8HDW - chains O and m of the 30 polymer chains in the assembly; structure by electron microscopy, 3.00 A resolution.

== Chain O ==
Protein: Pam3 sheath protein
From: uncultured cyanophage
Chain sequence (384 residues; row label = number of the first residue in the row):
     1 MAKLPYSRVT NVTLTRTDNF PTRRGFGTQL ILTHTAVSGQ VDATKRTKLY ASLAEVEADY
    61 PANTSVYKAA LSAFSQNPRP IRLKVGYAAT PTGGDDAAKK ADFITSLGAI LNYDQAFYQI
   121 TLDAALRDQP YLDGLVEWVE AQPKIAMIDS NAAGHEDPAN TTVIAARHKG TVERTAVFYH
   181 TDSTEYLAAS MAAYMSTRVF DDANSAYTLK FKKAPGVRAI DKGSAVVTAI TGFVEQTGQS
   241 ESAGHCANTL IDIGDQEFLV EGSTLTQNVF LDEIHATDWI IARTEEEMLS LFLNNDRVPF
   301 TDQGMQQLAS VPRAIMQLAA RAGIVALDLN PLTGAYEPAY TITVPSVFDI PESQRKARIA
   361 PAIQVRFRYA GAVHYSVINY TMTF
Disordered / not traced: 1-2

== Chain m ==
Protein: pam3 tube
From: uncultured cyanophage
Chain sequence (142 residues; each row starts with the number of its first residue):
     1 MAMKAYSMLN VTATLDGRRV IGLMDGDDAI TTSPGVDVGT MLVGADGSWL FSQTADKSAT
    61 VVIKLKPNSP THRQLTEKWM AQRAGRLVGF PFDFIDSASN EGGTGAEFFI QKAPDDSKGN
   121 NAVVREWTIV TGEWTPTIPT LL

== How chain O and chain m interact ==
Contacting residue pairs (21):
  Leu-291(O) with Gly-17(m)
  Asn-294(O) with Asp-16(m)
  Asn-295(O) with Gly-17(m), hydrogen bond (side chain-backbone); Arg-18(m)
  Gln-303(O) with Leu-9(m), hydrogen bond (side chain-backbone)
  Gln-306(O) with Thr-12(m); Ile-95(m); Ser-97(m)
  Gln-307(O) with Gly-17(m), hydrogen bond (side chain-backbone)
  Ser-310(O) with Asp-93(m)
  Arg-313(O) with Asp-93(m); Ile-95(m); Thr-104(m)
  Gln-317(O) with Thr-104(m); Gly-105(m); Ala-106(m); Glu-133(m); Thr-135(m), hydrogen bond
  Leu-318(O) with Ala-106(m), hydrophobic
  Arg-321(O) with Glu-107(m), salt bridge
  Tyr-336(O) with Ile-138(m)
Interface residues without a listed pair, chain O (14 interface residues in all): Ala-314, Tyr-340
Interface residues without a listed pair, chain m (19 interface residues in all): Asn-10, Thr-14, Arg-19, Trp-134

== Summary ==
Chain O and chain m form an interface of 14 and 19 residues respectively; the contacts include 4 hydrogen
bonds and 1 salt bridge. Polar contacts include Arg-321(O)/Glu-107(m), Asn-295(O)/Gly-17(m) and
Gln-303(O)/Leu-9(m).
Chain O is Pam3 sheath protein and chain m is pam3 tube, both from uncultured cyanophage; the structure,
Cyanophage Pam3 Sheath-tube, was determined by electron microscopy (same publication as 8HDR, 7YFW, 7YFZ and
8HDS).
